PDB entry 8HWF | electron microscopy, 3.30 A resolution | chains F and A of the 7 polymer chains in the assembly

Chain F (and A):
Protein: Primase D5
From: Monkeypox virus
Notes: chain A of this document is another copy of the same molecule, construct and numbering; everything in this record applies to it too
UniProt: Q5IXS3 (Q5IXS3_MONPV); residues 1-785 here = UniProt positions 1-785
Chain sequence (785 residues; numbered 1 to 785; the number before each row is that of its first residue):
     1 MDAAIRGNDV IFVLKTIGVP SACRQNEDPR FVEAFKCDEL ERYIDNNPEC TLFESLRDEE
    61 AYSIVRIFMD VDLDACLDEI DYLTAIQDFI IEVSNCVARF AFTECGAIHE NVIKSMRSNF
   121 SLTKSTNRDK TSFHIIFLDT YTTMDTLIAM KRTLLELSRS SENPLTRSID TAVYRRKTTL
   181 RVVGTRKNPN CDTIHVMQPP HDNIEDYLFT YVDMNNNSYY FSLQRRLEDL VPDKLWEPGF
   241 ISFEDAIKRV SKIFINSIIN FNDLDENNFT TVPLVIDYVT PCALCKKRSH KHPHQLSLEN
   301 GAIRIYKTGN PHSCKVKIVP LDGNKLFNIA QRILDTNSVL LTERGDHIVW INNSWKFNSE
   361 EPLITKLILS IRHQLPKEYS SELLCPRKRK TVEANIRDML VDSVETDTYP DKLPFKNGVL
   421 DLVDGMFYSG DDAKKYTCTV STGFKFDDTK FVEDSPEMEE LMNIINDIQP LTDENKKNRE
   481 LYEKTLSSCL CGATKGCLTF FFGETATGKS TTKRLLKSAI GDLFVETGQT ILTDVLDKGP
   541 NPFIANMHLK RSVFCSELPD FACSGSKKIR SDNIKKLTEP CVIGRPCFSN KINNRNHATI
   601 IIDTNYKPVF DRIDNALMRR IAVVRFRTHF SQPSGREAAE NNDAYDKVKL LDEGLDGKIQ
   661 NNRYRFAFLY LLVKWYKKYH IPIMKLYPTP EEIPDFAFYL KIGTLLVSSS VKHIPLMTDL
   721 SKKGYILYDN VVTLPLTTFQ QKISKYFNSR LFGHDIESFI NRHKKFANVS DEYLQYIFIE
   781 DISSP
Not modelled in the structure: 1-322, 694-785 (chain A: 1-322, 701-785)
Residues lining bound ligands: ADP (adenosine-5'-diphosphate): Ile-464, Asp-467, Ile-468, Ala-506, Thr-507, Gly-508, Lys-509, Ser-510, Thr-511, Phe-630, Leu-651, Asp-652, Leu-655

Interface between chain F and chain A:
Pairs across the interface (26; chain F residue first):
  Ile-351(F) / Val-401(A)  hydrophobic
  Asn-352(F) / Val-401(A)
  Glu-360(F) / Asn-590(A)
  Thr-365(F) / Asp-398(A)
  Lys-366(F) / Arg-397(A)
  Lys-366(F) / Asp-398(A)
  Lys-366(F) / Leu-400(A)  hydrogen bond (side chain-backbone)
  Leu-369(F) / Asp-398(A)
  Leu-384(F) / Asn-324(A)
  Leu-384(F) / Phe-327(A)  hydrophobic
  Leu-384(F) / Asn-395(A)
  Pro-386(F) / Thr-391(A)
  Pro-386(F) / Asn-395(A)
  Arg-389(F) / Asn-395(A)  hydrogen bond
  Arg-389(F) / Asp-398(A)  salt bridge
  Lys-416(F) / Ser-403(A)
  Thr-505(F) / Asn-615(A)  hydrogen bond
  Glu-526(F) / Lys-575(A)  salt bridge
  Thr-527(F) / Lys-575(A)
  Pro-540(F) / Lys-538(A)  hydrogen bond (backbone-side chain)
  Phe-543(F) / Asp-537(A)
  Glu-557(F) / Ser-571(A)  hydrogen bond
  Glu-557(F) / Arg-612(A)  salt bridge
  Glu-557(F) / Asp-614(A)
  Pro-559(F) / Arg-612(A)
  Asn-605(F) / Asn-615(A)
Interface residues without a listed pair, chain F (25 interface residues in all): Lys-356, Arg-372, Cys-385, Gln-529, Pro-542, Cys-587, Tyr-606
Interface residues without a listed pair, chain A (23 interface residues in all): Leu-341, Ala-394, Met-399, Asp-402, Gly-539, Asp-572

Summary:
The interface between chain F and chain A involves 25 residues on one side and 23 on the other, with 5
hydrogen bonds and 3 salt bridges. Polar contacts include Arg-389(F)/Asp-398(A), Glu-526(F)/Lys-575(A) and
Glu-557(F)/Arg-612(A). Bound to chain F: ADP.
Chain F and chain A are both Primase D5 (Monkeypox virus); the structure, Cryo-EM Structure of D5 ADP-ssDNA
form, was determined by electron microscopy together with 8HWA, 8HWB and 8HWG from the same study.
